8UT8 - chains B and C of the 8 polymer chains in the assembly; structure by electron microscopy, 3.20 A resolution.

[Chain B]
Protein: Hemagglutinin HA2 chain
Organism: Influenza A virus
UniProtKB: A0A881CR78 (A0A881CR78_9INFA); residues -3 to 174 here correspond to UniProt positions 336-513 (UniProt number = residue number + 339)
Sequence (231 residues; each row starts with the number of its first residue; numbers below 1 keep their minus sign (Pro-3 is residue -3)):
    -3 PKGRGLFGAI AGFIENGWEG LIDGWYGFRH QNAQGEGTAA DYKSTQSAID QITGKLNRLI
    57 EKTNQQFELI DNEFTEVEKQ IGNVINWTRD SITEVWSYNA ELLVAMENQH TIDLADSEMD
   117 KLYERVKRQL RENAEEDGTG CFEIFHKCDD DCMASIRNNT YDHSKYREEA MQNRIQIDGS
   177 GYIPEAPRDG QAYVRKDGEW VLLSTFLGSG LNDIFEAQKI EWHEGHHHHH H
Not modelled in the structure: -3 to 4, 172-227
Disulfide bonds: Cys144-Cys148
Covalent attachments: N-acetylglucosamine (NAG) linked to Asn82, Asn154
Differences from the reference sequence: conflict Thr71 (Asn410 in A0A881CR78); expression tag (175-227)

[Chain C]
Protein: Hemagglutinin HA1 chain
Organism: Influenza A virus
UniProtKB: V5IRV0 (V5IRV0_9INFA); residue numbers follow UniProt; this construct covers 1-316
Sequence (317 residues; numbered 1 to 317; the number before each row is that of its first residue):
     1 DKICLGHHAV SNGTKVNTLT ERGVEVVNAT ETVERTNIPR ICSKGKRTVD LGQCGLLGTI
    61 TGPPQCDQFL EFSADLIIER REGSDVCFPG KFVNEEALRQ ILRESGGIDK EAMGFTYSGI
   121 RTNGATSSCR RSGSSFYAEM KWLLSNTDNA AFPQMTKSYK NTRKNPALIV WGIHHSGSTA
   181 EQTKLYGSGN KLVTVGSSNY QQSFVPSPGA RTQVNGQSGR IDFHWLMLNP NDTVTFSFNG
   241 AFIAPDRASF LRGKSMGIQS GVQVDADCEG DCYYSGGTII SNLPFQNIDS RAVGKCPRYV
   301 KQRSLLLATG MKNVPEI
Not modelled in the structure: 317
Disulfide bonds: Cys42-Cys268, Cys54-Cys66, Cys87-Cys129, Cys272-Cys296
Covalent attachments: N-acetylglucosamine (NAG) linked to Asn12, Asn28
Differences from the reference sequence: conflict Phe88 (Tyr in V5IRV0); expression tag (317)

[Chain B / chain C interface]
Residue-residue contacts (8):
  Glu74(B) with Asn94(C), hydrogen bond; Ala97(C)
  Lys75(B) with Ile101(C); Trp225(C)
  Gln76(B) with Glu96(C); Ala97(C); Gln100(C)
  Glu90(B) with Arg298(C), salt bridge
Also at the interface, not in a pair above, chain B (5 interface residues in all): Asn79
Also at the interface, not in a pair above, chain C (8 interface residues in all): Glu104

[Overview]
5 residues of chain B face 8 of chain C across their interface, with 1 hydrogen bond and 1 salt bridge. Among
the polar pairs are Glu90(B)-Arg298(C) and Glu74(B)-Asn94(C). N-acetylglucosamine is covalently linked to
Asn82(B) and Asn154(B). Covalently linked N-acetylglucosamine: at Asn12(C) and Asn28(C).
Here chain B is Hemagglutinin HA2 chain and chain C is Hemagglutinin HA1 chain, both from Influenza A virus.
Entry 8UT8 (CryoEM structure of A/Shanghai/1/2013 H7 in complex with polyclonal Fab from mice immunized with
H7 stem ...) was determined by electron microscopy together with 8UT4, 8UT6, 8UT7, 8UT9 and 8UWA from the same
study.
